PDB entry 9N5V | electron microscopy, 2.76 A resolution | chains A and C of the 3 polymer chains in the assembly

Chain A:
Protein: NfnA
From: Thermococcus sibiricus
UniProtKB: C6A4M3 (C6A4M3_THESM); residue numbers follow UniProt; this construct covers 1-963
Amino-acid sequence (963 residues; numbered 1 to 963; the number before each row is that of its first residue):
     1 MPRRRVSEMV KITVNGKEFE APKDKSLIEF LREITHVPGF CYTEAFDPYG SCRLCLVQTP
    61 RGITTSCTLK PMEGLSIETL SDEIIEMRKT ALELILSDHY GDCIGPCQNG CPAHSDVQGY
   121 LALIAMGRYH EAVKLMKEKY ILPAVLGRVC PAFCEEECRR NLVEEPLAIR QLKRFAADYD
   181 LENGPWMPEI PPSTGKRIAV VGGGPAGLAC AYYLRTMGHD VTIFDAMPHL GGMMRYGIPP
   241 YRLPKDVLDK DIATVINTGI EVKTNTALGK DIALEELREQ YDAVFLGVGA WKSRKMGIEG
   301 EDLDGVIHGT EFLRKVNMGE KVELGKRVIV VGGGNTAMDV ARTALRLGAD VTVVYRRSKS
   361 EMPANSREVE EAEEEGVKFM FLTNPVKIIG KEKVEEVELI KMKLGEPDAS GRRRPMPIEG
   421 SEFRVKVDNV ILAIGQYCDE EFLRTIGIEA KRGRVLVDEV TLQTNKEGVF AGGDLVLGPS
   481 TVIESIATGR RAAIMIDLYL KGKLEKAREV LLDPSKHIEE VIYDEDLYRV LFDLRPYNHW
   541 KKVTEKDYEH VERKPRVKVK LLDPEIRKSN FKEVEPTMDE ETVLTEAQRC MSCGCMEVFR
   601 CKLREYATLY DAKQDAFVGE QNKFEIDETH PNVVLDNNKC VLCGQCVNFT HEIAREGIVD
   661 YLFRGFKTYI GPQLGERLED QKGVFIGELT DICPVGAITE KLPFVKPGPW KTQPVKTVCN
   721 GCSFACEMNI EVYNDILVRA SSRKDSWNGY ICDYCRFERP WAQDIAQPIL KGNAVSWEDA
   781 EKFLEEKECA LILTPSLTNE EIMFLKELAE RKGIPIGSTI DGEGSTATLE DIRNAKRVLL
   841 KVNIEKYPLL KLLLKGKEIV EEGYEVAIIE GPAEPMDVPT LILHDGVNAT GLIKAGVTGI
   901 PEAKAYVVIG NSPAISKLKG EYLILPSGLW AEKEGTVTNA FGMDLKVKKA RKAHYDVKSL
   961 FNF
Unresolved in the structure: 1-9, 408-411, 961-963
Metal / ion sites: 2Fe-2S cluster Fe: Cys41, Cys52, Cys55, Cys67; 4Fe-4S cluster Fe site 1: His99, Cys103, Cys595, Cys601; 4Fe-4S cluster Fe site 2: Cys107, Cys158, Cys590, Cys593; 4Fe-4S cluster Fe site 3: Cys111, Cys150, Cys154, Lys173; 4Fe-4S cluster Fe site 4: Cys640, Cys643, Cys646, Cys693; 4Fe-4S cluster Fe site 5: Cys719, Cys722, Cys726, Cys752
Small-molecule neighbours:
  - FAD (flavin-adenine dinucleotide): Val149, Pro151, Val201, Gly202, Gly203, Gly204, Pro205, Ala206, Gly207, Phe224, Asp225, Ala226, Met227, Gly231, Gly232, Met233, Met234, Gly237, Ile238, Arg242, Ala267, Leu268, Gly287, Val288, Gly289, Trp291, Thr310, Leu313, Asn335, Thr336, Asp339, Asn365, Gln436, Phe442, Gly472, Gly473, Asp474, Leu475, Ser480, Thr481, Val482, Ser485
  - 2Fe-2S cluster (FES): Ile28, Gly39, Phe40, Cys41, Tyr42, Tyr49, Gly50, Ser51, Cys52, Arg53, Leu54, Cys55, Thr65, Cys67
  - 4Fe-4S cluster (SF4), molecule 1: His99, Gly101, Asp102, Cys103, His539, Cys595, Glu597, Val598, Cys601, Leu603, Arg604, Lys639, Val695
  - 4Fe-4S cluster (SF4), molecule 2: Pro106, Cys107, Val117, Gln118, Leu121, Cys158, Arg159, Arg160, Leu167, Ile169, Cys590, Met591, Ser592, Cys593
  - 4Fe-4S cluster (SF4), molecule 3: Cys111, Pro112, Val117, Tyr120, Tyr140, Leu146, Cys150, Ala152, Phe153, Cys154, Ile169, Arg170, Lys173, Ile483
  - 4Fe-4S cluster (SF4), molecule 4: Cys640, Val641, Leu642, Cys643, Gly644, Gln645, Cys646, Ile670, Cys693, Pro694, Val695, Ala697, Ile698
  - 4Fe-4S cluster (SF4), molecule 5: Cys719, Gly721, Cys722, Phe724, Ala725, Cys726, Ile751, Cys752, Tyr754, Cys755, Pro848, Leu849

Chain C:
Protein: NfnC
From: Thermococcus sibiricus
UniProtKB: A0A117L1U2 (A0A117L1U2_9EURY); residues 1-154 here correspond to UniProt positions 3-156 (UniProt number = residue number + 2)
Amino-acid sequence (154 residues; row label = number of the first residue in the row):
     1 MNIQLEYIYH YEPNPSSLIP LLQKTQETFG YLPKEALEEI SRYLKVPLSR VYGVATFYAQ
    61 FRFEPLGKYV IKICHGTACH VNGAVNISQA IREEVGIEEG QTTVDGLITL ERVACLGCCS
   121 LAPVIMINEK VYGKLTPDKV RKIIRNLKEG KLNV
Unresolved in the structure: 1-2, 67-154
Reported in the primary citation:
  - mutagenesis - F61DEL/R62DEL/F63DEL/E64DEL/P65DEL: abolished expression

Chain A / chain C interface:
Pairs across the interface - 19 pairs, chain A then chain C:
  His651(A) - Pro47(C)
  His651(A) - Ser49(C)  hydrogen bond
  His651(A) - Arg50(C)
  Gly657(A) - Pro47(C)
  Gly657(A) - Ser49(C)  hydrogen bond (backbone-side chain)
  Asp660(A) - Ser49(C)
  Asp660(A) - Arg50(C)  salt bridge
  Tyr661(A) - Gly53(C)
  Leu662(A) - Thr56(C)
  Phe663(A) - Thr56(C)  hydrogen bond (backbone-side chain)
  Arg664(A) - Phe57(C)  hydrogen bond (side chain-backbone)
  Arg664(A) - Tyr58(C)
  Arg664(A) - Ala59(C)
  Pro672(A) - Ser49(C)
  Gln673(A) - Leu48(C)
  Leu674(A) - Lys34(C)  hydrogen bond (backbone-side chain)
  Leu674(A) - Tyr52(C)  hydrophobic
  Leu674(A) - Thr56(C)
  Gly675(A) - Lys34(C)
Interface residues without a listed pair, chain A (15 interface residues in all): Val647, Glu656, Ile658, Val659
Interface residues without a listed pair, chain C (12 interface residues in all): Phe63

Overview:
15 residues of chain A face 12 of chain C across their interface, with 5 hydrogen bonds and 1 salt bridge.
Polar pairs include Asp660(A)-Arg50(C), His651(A)-Ser49(C) and Gly657(A)-Ser49(C). Ligands of chain A: 5
copies of 4Fe-4S cluster, flavin-adenine dinucleotide and 2Fe-2S cluster. The paper reports that
F61DEL/R62DEL/F63DEL/E64DEL/P65DEL of chain C abolish expression.
Chain A is NfnA and chain C is NfnC, both from Thermococcus sibiricus; the structure, Structure of the
NAD(H)-bound Thermococcus sibiricus NfnABC complex, was determined by electron microscopy together with 9N5U
from the same study.
